PDB entry 5ZOP | X-ray diffraction, 2.70 A resolution | chains G and A

== Chain G ==
Molecule: Histone deacetylase 4
Organism: Homo sapiens
Notes: EC 3.5.1.98
UniProtKB: P56524 (HDAC4_HUMAN); residue numbers follow UniProt; this construct covers 652-1050
Chain sequence (399 residues; each row starts with the number of its first residue):
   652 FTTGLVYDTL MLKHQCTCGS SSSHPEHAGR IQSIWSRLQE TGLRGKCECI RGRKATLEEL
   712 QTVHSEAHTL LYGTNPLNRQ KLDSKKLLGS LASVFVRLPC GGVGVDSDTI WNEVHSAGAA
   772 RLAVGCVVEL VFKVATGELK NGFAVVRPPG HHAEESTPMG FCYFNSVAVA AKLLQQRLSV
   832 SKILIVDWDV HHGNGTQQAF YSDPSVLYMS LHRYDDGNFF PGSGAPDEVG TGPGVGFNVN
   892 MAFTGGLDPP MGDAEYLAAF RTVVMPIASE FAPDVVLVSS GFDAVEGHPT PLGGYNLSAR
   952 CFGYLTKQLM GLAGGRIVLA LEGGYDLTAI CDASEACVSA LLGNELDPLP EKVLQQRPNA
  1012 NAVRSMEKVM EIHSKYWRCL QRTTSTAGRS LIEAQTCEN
Not modelled in the structure: 728-743
Construct notes: engineered mutation Tyr976 (His in P56524)
Swiss-Prot annotation at these positions:
  - active site: His803
  - binding site (Zn(2+)): Cys667, Cys669, His675, Cys751
  - natural variant: Pro727 (P727R: In a breast cancer sample)
  - mutagenesis: His803 (H803L: Abolishes histone deacetylase activity)
Ion coordination: Zn2+ site 1: Cys667, Cys669, His675, Cys751; K+ site 1: Asp838, Asp840, His842, Ser861, Leu862; Zn2+ site 2: Asp840, His842, Asp934; K+ site 2: Phe851, Asp854, Val857, Phe888
Reported in the primary citation:
  - Zn2+ coordination: Asp840, His842, Asp934

== Chain A ==
Molecule: SMRT corepressor SP2 fragment
Organism: Homo sapiens
Chain sequence (12 residues; each row starts with the number of its first residue):
     7 EGSITQGTPL KY

== Interface between chain G and chain A ==
Contacting residue pairs (24):
  Asp759(G) - Ser9(A)  hydrogen bond
  Asp759(G) - Ile10(A)  hydrogen bond (side chain-backbone)
  Asp759(G) - Thr11(A)  hydrogen bond
  His803(G) - Ile10(A)
  Met810(G) - Leu16(A)  hydrophobic
  Phe812(G) - Ile10(A)  hydrophobic
  His842(G) - Ile10(A)
  Gly868(G) - Pro15(A)
  Asn869(G) - Gly13(A)
  Asn869(G) - Pro15(A)
  Phe870(G) - Gly13(A)
  Phe870(G) - Pro15(A)
  Phe871(G) - Ser9(A)
  Phe871(G) - Ile10(A)
  Phe871(G) - Gly13(A)  hydrogen bond (backbone-backbone)
  Phe871(G) - Thr14(A)
  Pro872(G) - Pro15(A)
  Pro872(G) - Leu16(A)  hydrogen bond (backbone-backbone)
  Gly873(G) - Pro15(A)
  Pro942(G) - Thr11(A)
  Pro942(G) - Gln12(A)
  Pro942(G) - Gly13(A)
  Leu943(G) - Ile10(A)
  Tyr976(G) - Ile10(A)
Interface residues without a listed pair, chain G (17 interface residues in all): Pro676, Ser758, Gly811
Interface residues without a listed pair, chain A (10 interface residues in all): Glu7, Gly8
The authors on this interface:
  - interface residues, chain G: Asp759(G), Phe812(G), His842(G), Phe871(G)

== In short ==
17 residues of chain G face 10 of chain A across their interface, with 5 hydrogen bonds. Among the polar pairs
are Asp759(G)-Ser9(A), Asp759(G)-Ile10(A) and Asp759(G)-Thr11(A). The paper reports interface residues
Asp759(G), Phe812(G) and His842(G) among others; Zn2+ coordination by Asp840(G), His842(G) and Asp934(G).
Here chain G is Histone deacetylase 4 and chain A is SMRT corepressor SP2 fragment, both from Homo sapiens.
Entry 5ZOP (Crystal structure of histone deacetylase 4 (HDAC4) in complex with a SMRT corepressor SP2
fragment) was determined by X-ray diffraction, deposited together with 5ZOO.
